9MY6 - chain B; structure by X-ray diffraction, 2.07 A resolution.

Chain B:
Name: (2,3-dihydroxybenzoyl)adenylate synthase
Organism: Acinetobacter baumannii
Notes: EC 2.7.7.58
Reference sequence: A0A505MWF2 (A0A505MWF2_ACIBA); numbering as in UniProt (aligned over 1-542)
Sequence (562 residues; row label = number of the first residue in the row; numbers below 1 keep their minus sign (Met-19 is residue -19)):
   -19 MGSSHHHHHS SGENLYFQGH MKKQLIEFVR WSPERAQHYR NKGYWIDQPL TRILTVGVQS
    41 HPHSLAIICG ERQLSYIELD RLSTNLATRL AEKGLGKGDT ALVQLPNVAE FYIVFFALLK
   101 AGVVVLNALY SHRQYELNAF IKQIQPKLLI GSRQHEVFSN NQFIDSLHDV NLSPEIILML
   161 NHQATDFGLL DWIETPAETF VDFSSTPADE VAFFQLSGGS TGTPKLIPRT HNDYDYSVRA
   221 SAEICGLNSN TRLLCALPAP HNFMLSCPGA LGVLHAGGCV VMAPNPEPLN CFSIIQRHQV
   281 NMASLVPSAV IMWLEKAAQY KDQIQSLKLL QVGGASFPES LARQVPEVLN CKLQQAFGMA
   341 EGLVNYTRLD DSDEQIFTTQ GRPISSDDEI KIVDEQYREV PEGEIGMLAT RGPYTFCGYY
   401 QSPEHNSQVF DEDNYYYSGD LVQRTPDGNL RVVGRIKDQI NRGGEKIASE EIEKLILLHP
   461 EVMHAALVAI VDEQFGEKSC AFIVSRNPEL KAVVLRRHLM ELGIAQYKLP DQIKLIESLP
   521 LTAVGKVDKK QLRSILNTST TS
Disordered / not traced: -19 to 2, 439-542
Construct notes: initiating methionine (-19); expression tag (-18 to 0); engineered mutation Leu45 (Pro in A0A505MWF2), Cys247 (Ser in A0A505MWF2), Ala336 (Val in A0A505MWF2); conflict Thr68 (Ser in A0A505MWF2), Asp149 (Glu in A0A505MWF2), Arg378 (Lys in A0A505MWF2), Ile385 (Val in A0A505MWF2)
Bound ions: Ca2+ site 1: Gln53, Glu58 (shared with 1 residue of chain A); Ca2+ site 2 near Gly198 (its only coordinating residue here); Ca2+ site 3: Gln305, Leu307, Asn330 (shared with 1 residue of chain A)
Residues lining bound ligands: 4-fluorosalicyclic acid (OOI): His241, Asn242, Phe243, Cys247, Gly313, Gly314, Ala336, Phe337, Gly338, Met339, Ala340, Val344, Tyr346
What the authors report for this chain:
  - mutagenesis - S247C/V336A (40-fold): increased catalytic activity on 4-fluorosalicyclic acid
  - mutagenesis - S247C/V336A (10-fold): decreased catalytic activity on DHB
  - mutagenesis - S247C/V336A (3-fold): increased catalytic activity on salicylic acid
  - mutagenesis - V336A (13-fold), V336A/Y346A (20-fold): increased catalytic activity on 4-fluorosalicylic acid
  - mutagenesis - V336A: unchanged catalytic activity on DHB
  - mutagenesis - Y346A: unchanged catalytic activity on alternate substrates

In short:
Chain B binds 4-fluorosalicyclic acid. Gln53 and Glu58 form the Ca2+ site 1. Gln305, Leu307 and Asn330
coordinate Ca2+ site 3. The paper reports that V336A and V336A/Y346A increase catalytic activity on
4-fluorosalicylic acid; S247C/V336A increase catalytic activity on 4-fluorosalicyclic acid.
Chain B is (2,3-dihydroxybenzoyl)adenylate synthase (Acinetobacter baumannii); the structure, Structure of the
BasE double mutant V336A/S247C, an NRPS adenylation domain in the acinetobactin biosynthetic pathway ..., was
determined by X-ray diffraction, deposited together with 9MY5 and 9MY7.
